Entry 1F9I (X-ray diffraction, 1.10 A resolution); this record covers chain A.

# Chain A
Molecule: Photoactive yellow protein
Source organism: Halorhodospira halophila
UniProt: P16113 (PYP_ECTHA); residue numbers follow UniProt; this construct covers 1-125
Amino-acid sequence (125 residues; each row starts with the number of its first residue):
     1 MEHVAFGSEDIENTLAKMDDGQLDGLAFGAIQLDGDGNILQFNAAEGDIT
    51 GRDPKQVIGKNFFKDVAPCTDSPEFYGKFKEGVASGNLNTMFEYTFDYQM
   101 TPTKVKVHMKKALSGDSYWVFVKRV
Glycans and other covalent adducts: 4'-hydroxycinnamic acid (HC4) linked to Cys69
Construct notes: engineered mutation Phe42 (Tyr in P16113)
Small-molecule neighbours: 4'-hydroxycinnamic acid (HC4): Ile31, Phe42, Glu46, Thr50, Arg52, Phe62, Val66, Ala67, Pro68, Thr70, Phe96, Asp97, Tyr98
Swiss-Prot annotation at these positions:
  - modified residue: Cys69 (S-(4-hydroxycinnamyl)cysteine)
Reported in the primary citation:
  - binding site for 4'-hydroxycinnamic acid: Thr50
  - binding site for 4'-hydroxycinnamic acid: Cys69 (citing earlier work)
  - mutagenesis - Y42F (25.1 kJ/mol): decreased stability

# Summary
Covalently linked 4'-hydroxycinnamic acid: at Cys69. From the paper: a binding site for 4'-hydroxycinnamic
acid at Thr50 and Cys69; Y42F reduces stability.
Chain A is Photoactive yellow protein (Halorhodospira halophila); the structure, Crystal structure of the
photoactive yellow protein mutant Y42F, was determined by X-ray diffraction together with 1F98 from the same
study.
